PDB entry 8TQC | electron microscopy, 3.80 A resolution | chains D and B of the 4 polymer chains in the assembly

== Chain D ==
Name: Mediator of RNA polymerase II transcription subunit 13
From: Homo sapiens
UniProtKB: Q9UHV7 (MED13_HUMAN); residue numbers follow UniProt; this construct covers 1-2174
Sequence (2174 residues; row label = number of the first residue in the row):
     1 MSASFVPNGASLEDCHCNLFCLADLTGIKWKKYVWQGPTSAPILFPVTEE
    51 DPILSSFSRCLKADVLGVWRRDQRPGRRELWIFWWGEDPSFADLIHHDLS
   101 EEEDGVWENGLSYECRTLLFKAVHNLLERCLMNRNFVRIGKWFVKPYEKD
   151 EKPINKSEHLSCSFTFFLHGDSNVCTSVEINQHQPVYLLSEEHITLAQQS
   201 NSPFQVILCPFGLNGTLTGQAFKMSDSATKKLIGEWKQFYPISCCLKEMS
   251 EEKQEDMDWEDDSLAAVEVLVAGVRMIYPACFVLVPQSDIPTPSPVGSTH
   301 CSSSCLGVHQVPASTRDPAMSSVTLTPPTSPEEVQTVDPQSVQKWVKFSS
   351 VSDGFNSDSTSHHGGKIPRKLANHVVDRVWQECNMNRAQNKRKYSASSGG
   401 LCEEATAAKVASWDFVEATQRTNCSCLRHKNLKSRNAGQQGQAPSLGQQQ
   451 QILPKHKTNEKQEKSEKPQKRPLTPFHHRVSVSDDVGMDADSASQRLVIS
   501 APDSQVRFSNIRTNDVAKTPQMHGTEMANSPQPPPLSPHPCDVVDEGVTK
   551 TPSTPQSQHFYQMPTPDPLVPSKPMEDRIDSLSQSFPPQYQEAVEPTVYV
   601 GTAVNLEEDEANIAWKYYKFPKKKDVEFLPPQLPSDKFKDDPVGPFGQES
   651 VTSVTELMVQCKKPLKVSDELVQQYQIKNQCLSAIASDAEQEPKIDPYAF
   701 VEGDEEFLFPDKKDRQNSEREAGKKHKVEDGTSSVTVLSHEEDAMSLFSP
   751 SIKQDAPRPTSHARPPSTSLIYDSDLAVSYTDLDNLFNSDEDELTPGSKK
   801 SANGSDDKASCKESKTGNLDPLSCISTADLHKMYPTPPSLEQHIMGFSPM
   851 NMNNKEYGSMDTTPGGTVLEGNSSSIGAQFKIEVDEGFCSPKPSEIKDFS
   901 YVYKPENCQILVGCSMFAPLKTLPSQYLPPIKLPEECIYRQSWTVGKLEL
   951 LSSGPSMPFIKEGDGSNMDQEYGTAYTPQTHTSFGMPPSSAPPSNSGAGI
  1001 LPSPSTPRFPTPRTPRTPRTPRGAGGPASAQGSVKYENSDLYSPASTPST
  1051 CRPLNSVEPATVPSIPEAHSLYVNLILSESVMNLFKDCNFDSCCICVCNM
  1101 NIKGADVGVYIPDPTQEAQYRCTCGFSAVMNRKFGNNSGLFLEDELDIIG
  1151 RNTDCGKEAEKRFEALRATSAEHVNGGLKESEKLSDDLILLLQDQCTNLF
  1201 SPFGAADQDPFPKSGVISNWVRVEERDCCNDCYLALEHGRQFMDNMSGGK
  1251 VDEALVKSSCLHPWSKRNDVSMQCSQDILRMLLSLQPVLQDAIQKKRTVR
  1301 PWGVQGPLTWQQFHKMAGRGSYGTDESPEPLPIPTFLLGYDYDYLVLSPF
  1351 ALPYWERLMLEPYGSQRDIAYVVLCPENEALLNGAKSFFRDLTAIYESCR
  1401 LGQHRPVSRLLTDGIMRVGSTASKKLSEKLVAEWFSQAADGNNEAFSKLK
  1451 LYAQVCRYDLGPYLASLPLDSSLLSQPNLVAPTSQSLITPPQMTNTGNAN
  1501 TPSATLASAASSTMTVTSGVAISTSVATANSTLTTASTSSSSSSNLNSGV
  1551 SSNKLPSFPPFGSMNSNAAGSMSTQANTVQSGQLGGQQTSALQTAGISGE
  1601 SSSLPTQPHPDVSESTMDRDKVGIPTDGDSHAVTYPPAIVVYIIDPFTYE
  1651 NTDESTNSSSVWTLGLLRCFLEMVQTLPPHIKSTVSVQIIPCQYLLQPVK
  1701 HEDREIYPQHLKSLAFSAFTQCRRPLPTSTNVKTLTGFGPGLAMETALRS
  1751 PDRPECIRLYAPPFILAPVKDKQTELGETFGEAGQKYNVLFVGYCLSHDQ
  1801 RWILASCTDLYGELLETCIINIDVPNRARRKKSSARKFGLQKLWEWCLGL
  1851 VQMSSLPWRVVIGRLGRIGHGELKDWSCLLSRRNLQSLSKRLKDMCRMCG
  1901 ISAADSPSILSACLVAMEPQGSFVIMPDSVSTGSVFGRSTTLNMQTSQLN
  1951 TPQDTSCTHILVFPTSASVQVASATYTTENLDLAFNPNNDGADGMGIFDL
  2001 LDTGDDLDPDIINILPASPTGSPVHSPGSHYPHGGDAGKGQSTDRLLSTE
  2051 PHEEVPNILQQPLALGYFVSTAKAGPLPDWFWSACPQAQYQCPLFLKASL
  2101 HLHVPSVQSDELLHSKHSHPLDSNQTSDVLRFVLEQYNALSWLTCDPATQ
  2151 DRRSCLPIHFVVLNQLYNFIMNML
Not modelled in the structure: 1-10, 40-46, 148-156, 245-262, 289-334, 350-1069, 1113-1115, 1169-1183, 1202-1218, 1245-1253, 1269-1272, 1296-1302, 1320-1326, 1420-1446, 1466-1615, 1632-1634, 1649-1661, 1699-1707, 1771-1784, 1826-1833, 1932-1947, 1971-2055, 2110-2117
Swiss-Prot annotation at these positions:
  - motif: L1188 to L1192 (LXXLL motif 1), L1279 to L1283 (LXXLL motif 2)
  - modified residue (Phosphoserine): S395, S500, S504, S530, S537, S826, S890, S1029
  - natural variant: L131 to L2174 (deletion: In MRD61), T326 (T326I: In MRD61; deletion: In MRD61), P327 (P327Q: In MRD61; P327S: In MRD61), P540 (P540T: In MRD61; uncertain significance), L582 to L2174 (deletion: In MRD61), R1400 to L2174 (deletion: In MRD61), Q2060 (Q2060K: In MRD61; uncertain significance), A2064 (A2064V: In MRD61; uncertain significance)
Disulfides: C1232-C1260, C1456-C1669
Ion coordination: Zn2+ site 1: C1096, C1098, C1122, C1124; Zn2+ site 2: C1896, C1899 (shared with 2 residues of chain C)
What the authors report for this chain:
  - mutagenesis - M916D/F917D/A918Y: decreased binding to cMED
  - mutagenesis - F847D/S848Y/P849D: unchanged binding to cMED
  - mutagenesis - M916D/F917D/A918Y: abolished binding to RNA Pol II CTD

== Chain B ==
Name: Cyclin-C
From: Homo sapiens
UniProtKB: P24863 (CCNC_HUMAN); numbering as in UniProt (aligned over 1-283)
Sequence (283 residues; row label = number of the first residue in the row):
     1 MAGNFWQSSHYLQWILDKQDLLKERQKDLKFLSEEEYWKLQIFFTNVIQA
    51 LGEHLKLRQQVIATATVYFKRFYARYSLKSIDPVLMAPTCVFLASKVEEF
   101 GVVSNTRLIAAATSVLKTRFSYAFPKEFPYRMNHILECEFYLLELMDCCL
   151 IVYHPYRPLLQYVQDMGQEDMLLPLAWRIVNDTYRTDLCLLYPPFMIALA
   201 CLHVACVVQQKDARQWFAELSVDMEKILEIIRVILKLYEQWKNFDERKEM
   251 ATILSKMPKPKPPPNSEGEQGPNGSQNSSYSQS
Not modelled in the structure: 263-283
Swiss-Prot annotation at these positions:
  - modified residue: S275 (Phosphoserine)

== How chain D and chain B interact ==
Contacting residue pairs - 18 pairs, chain D then chain B:
  S1630(D) - Q7(B)
  H1631(D) - Q7(B)
  V1732(D) - Q13(B)
  T1734(D) - D147(B)
  T1736(D) - E144(B)
  T1736(D) - D147(B)  hydrogen bond
  T1736(D) - C148(B)
  F1738(D) - Y76(B)
  F1738(D) - E144(B)
  F1738(D) - L145(B)  hydrophobic
  P1740(D) - W14(B)  hydrophobic
  P1740(D) - R75(B)
  A1743(D) - R75(B)
  R1897(D) - K23(B)  hydrogen bond (side chain-backbone)
  M1898(D) - Q19(B)
  M1898(D) - K23(B)
  I1901(D) - Q26(B)
  D1905(D) - Q19(B)
Other interface residues (no listed pair), chain D (16 interface residues in all): Y1342, K1733, G1739, G1741
Other interface residues (no listed pair), chain B (15 interface residues in all): L16, K27, S221

== Summary ==
Chain D and chain B form an interface of 16 and 15 residues respectively, with 2 hydrogen bonds. Among the
polar pairs are T1736(D)-D147(B) and R1897(D)-K23(B). From the paper: M916D/F917D/A918Y of chain D reduce
binding to cMED; M916D/F917D/A918Y of chain D abolish binding to RNA Pol II CTD.
Chain D is Mediator of RNA polymerase II transcription subunit 13 and chain B is Cyclin-C, both from Homo
sapiens; the structure, Structure of the human CDK8 kinase module, was determined by electron microscopy (same
publication as 8TQ2, 8TQW and 8TRH).
